Entry 5AQD (X-ray diffraction, 2.12 A resolution); this record covers chains A and D of the 12 polymer chains in the assembly.

[Chain A (and D)]
Molecule: Phycoerythrin alpha subunit
Organism: Phormidium rubidum A09DM
Notes: fragment: alpha chain, residues 1-164; chain D of this document is another copy of the same molecule, construct and numbering; everything in this record applies to it too
Reference sequence: A0A0E3W010 (A0A0E3W010_9CYAN); residue numbers follow UniProt; this construct covers 1-160
Chain sequence (164 residues; each row starts with the number of its first residue):
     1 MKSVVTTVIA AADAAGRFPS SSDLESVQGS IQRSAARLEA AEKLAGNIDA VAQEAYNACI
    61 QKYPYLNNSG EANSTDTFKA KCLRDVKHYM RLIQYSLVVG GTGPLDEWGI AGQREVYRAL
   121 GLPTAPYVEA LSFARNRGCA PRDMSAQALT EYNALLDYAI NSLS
Glycans and other covalent adducts: phycoerythrobilin (PEB) linked to Cys82, Cys139
Small-molecule neighbours:
  - phycoerythrobilin (PEB), molecule 1: Leu24, Glu25, Gln28
  - phycoerythrobilin (PEB), molecule 2: Arg33, Gln147, Thr150, Glu151
  - phycoerythrobilin (PEB), molecule 3: Lys43, Leu44, Asn47, Ala50, Val51, Glu54, Arg137, Gly138, Arg142, Asp143, Met144, Tyr152
  - phycoerythrobilin (PEB), molecule 4: Cys59, Leu66, Ala72, Asn73, Phe78, Lys81, Arg84, Asp85, Val86, His88, Tyr89, Leu92, Trp108, Val116, Tyr117, Leu120, Leu122, Pro123, Pro126, Tyr127

[How chain A and chain D interact]
Residue-residue contacts (43):
  Lys2(A) with Arg17(D); Ser22(D)
  Ser3(A) with Ser22(D)
  Val4(A) with Ser22(D); Glu25(D); Ser26(D)
  Thr7(A) with Ala11(D)
  Ala11(A) with Thr7(D)
  Arg17(A) with Lys2(D); Thr102(D), hydrogen bond; Asp106(D), salt bridge; Tyr158(D), hydrogen bond
  Ser21(A) with Gly100(D); Gly101(D); Thr102(D)
  Ser22(A) with Lys2(D); Ser3(D); Val4(D); Gly100(D); Gly101(D)
  Glu25(A) with Val4(D); Gly29(D); Ser30(D), hydrogen bond; Arg33(D); Arg37(D), salt bridge; Gly100(D)
  Ser26(A) with Val4(D); Ser26(D)
  Gln28(A) with Gln32(D)
  Gly29(A) with Glu25(D); Gly29(D)
  Ser30(A) with Glu25(D)
  Gln32(A) with Gln28(D); Gln32(D), hydrogen bond
  Arg33(A) with Glu25(D)
  Arg37(A) with Glu25(D), salt bridge
  Gly100(A) with Ser22(D); Glu25(D)
  Thr102(A) with Arg17(D), hydrogen bond; Ser20(D)
  Asp106(A) with Arg17(D), salt bridge
  Leu155(A) with Ser21(D)
  Tyr158(A) with Arg17(D), hydrogen bond
Other interface residues (no listed pair), chain A (26 interface residues in all): Ser20, Asp23, Gly101, Glu151, Ala154
Other interface residues (no listed pair), chain D (25 interface residues in all): Asp23, Glu151, Leu155

[In short]
Chain A and chain D form an interface of 26 and 25 residues respectively, with 6 hydrogen bonds and 4 salt
bridges. Among the polar pairs are Arg17(A)-Asp106(D), Glu25(A)-Arg37(D) and Arg17(A)-Thr102(D). Chain A binds
phycoerythrobilin. Phycoerythrobilin is covalently linked to Cys82(A) and Cys139(A).
Both chains are Phycoerythrin alpha subunit (Phormidium rubidum A09DM). Entry 5AQD (Crystal structure of
Phormidium Phycoerythrin at pH 8.5) was determined by X-ray diffraction, deposited together with 5FVB.
